Entry 4FPR (X-ray diffraction, 2.40 A resolution); this record covers chain A.

Chain A:
Name: Avirulence Effector AvrLm4-7
From: Leptosphaeria maculans
UniProtKB: E5A6Z5 (E5A6Z5_LEPMJ); residue numbers follow UniProt; this construct covers 22-143
Sequence (131 residues; numbered 19 to 149; the number before each row is that of its first residue):
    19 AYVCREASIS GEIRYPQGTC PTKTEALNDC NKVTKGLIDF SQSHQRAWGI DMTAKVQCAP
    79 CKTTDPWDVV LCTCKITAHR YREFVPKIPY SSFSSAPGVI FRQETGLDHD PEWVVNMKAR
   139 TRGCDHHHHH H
Not modelled in the structure: 149
Cystine bridges: Cys22-Cys142, Cys38-Cys79, Cys48-Cys92, Cys76-Cys90
Differences from the reference sequence: expression tag (19-21, 144-149); engineered mutation Lys80 (Ile in E5A6Z5), Arg120 (Gly in E5A6Z5)

In short:
Chain A is Avirulence Effector AvrLm4-7 (Leptosphaeria maculans); the structure, Structure of a fungal
protein, was determined by X-ray diffraction, deposited together with 4FPQ.
